Entry 3UM5 (X-ray diffraction, 2.40 A resolution); this record covers chains A and B.

# Chain A (and B)
Molecule: Bifunctional dihydrofolate reductase-thymidylate synthase
From: Plasmodium falciparum
Notes: EC 1.5.1.3, 2.1.1.45; chain B of this document is another copy of the same molecule, construct and numbering; everything in this record applies to it too
UniProtKB: A7UD81 (A7UD81_PLAFA); numbering as in UniProt (aligned over 1-608)
Sequence (608 residues; numbered 1 to 608; the number before each row is that of its first residue):
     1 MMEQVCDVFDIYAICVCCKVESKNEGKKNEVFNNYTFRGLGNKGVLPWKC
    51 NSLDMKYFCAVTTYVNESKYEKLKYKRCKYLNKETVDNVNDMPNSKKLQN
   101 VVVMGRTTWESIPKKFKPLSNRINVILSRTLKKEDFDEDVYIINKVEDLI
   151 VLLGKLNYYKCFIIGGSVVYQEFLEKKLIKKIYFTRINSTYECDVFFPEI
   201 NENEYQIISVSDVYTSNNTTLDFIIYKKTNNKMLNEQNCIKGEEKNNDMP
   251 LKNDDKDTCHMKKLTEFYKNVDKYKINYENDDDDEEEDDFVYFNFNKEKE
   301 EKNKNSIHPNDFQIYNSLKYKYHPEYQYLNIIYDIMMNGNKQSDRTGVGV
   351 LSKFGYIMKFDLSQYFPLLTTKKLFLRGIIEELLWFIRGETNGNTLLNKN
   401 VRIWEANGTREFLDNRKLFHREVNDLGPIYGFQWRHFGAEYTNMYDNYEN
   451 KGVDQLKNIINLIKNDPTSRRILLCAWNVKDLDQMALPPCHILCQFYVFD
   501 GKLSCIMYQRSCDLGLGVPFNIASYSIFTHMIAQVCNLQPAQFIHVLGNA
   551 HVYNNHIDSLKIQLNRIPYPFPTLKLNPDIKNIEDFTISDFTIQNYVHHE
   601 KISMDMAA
Not modelled in the structure: 85-95, 232-282 (chain B: 1-3, 87-96, 232-282)
Construct notes: engineered mutation V16 (Ala in A7UD81), T108 (Ser in A7UD81)
Ligand contacts:
  - pyrimethamine (CP6; 5-(4-chloro-phenyl)-6-ethyl-pyrimidine-2,4-diamine): I14, C15, V16, L46, D54, M55, F58, T108, S111, I112, I164, Y170, T185
  - NADPH (NDP; NADPH dihydro-nicotinamide-adenine-dinucleotide phosphate): C15, V16, L40, G41, N42, G44, V45, L46, W48, G105, R106, T107, T108, L127, S128, R129, T130, L131, I143, N144, K145, V146, I164, G165, G166, S167, V168, V169, Y170, E172, V195
  - 2'-deoxyuridine 5'-monophosphate (UMP): R345, C490, H491, Q509, R510, S511, C512, D513, G517, V518, N521, H551, Y553
What the authors report for this chain:
  - binding site for pyrimethamine: T108

# Interface between chain A and chain B
Pairs across the interface - 173 pairs, chain A then chain B:
  Y12(A) with E285(B), hydrogen bond
  L53(A) with F295(B); N296(B)
  K56(A) with F295(B); N296(B), hydrogen bond
  Y57(A) with Y292(B); F293(B); F295(B), hydrophobic
  V61(A) with Y292(B), hydrophobic
  Y64(A) with D288(B); V291(B), hydrophobic
  K69(A) with D284(B), hydrogen bond (side chain-backbone); E287(B), salt bridge; D288(B), salt bridge
  Y159(A) with D288(B), hydrogen bond
  K160(A) with D288(B), salt bridge; Y292(B), hydrogen bond
  K180(A) with E285(B), salt bridge
  K181(A) with E285(B); E286(B), salt bridge; D289(B), salt bridge
  Y183(A) with D289(B), hydrogen bond; Y292(B), hydrophobic
  I208(A) with E286(B)
  S209(A) with F293(B)
  V210(A) with F293(B)
  S211(A) with F293(B)
  Y214(A) with N296(B)
  F223(A) with F293(B); F295(B), hydrophobic
  I225(A) with D289(B); F293(B), hydrophobic
  D284(A) with K69(B), hydrogen bond (backbone-side chain); K72(B), salt bridge
  E285(A) with Y12(B), hydrogen bond; K160(B), salt bridge; K180(B), salt bridge; K181(B), salt bridge
  E286(A) with K319(B), salt bridge; Y320(B), hydrogen bond (backbone-side chain)
  E287(A) with K69(B)
  D288(A) with Y64(B); K69(B), salt bridge; Y159(B), hydrogen bond; K160(B), salt bridge
  D289(A) with K181(B), salt bridge; Y183(B), hydrogen bond; I225(B); Y320(B)
  F290(A) with Y320(B); Y322(B)
  V291(A) with Y64(B)
  Y292(A) with V61(B); Y64(B), hydrophobic; K160(B); F162(B); Y183(B), hydrophobic
  F293(A) with Y57(B); S209(B); V210(B); S211(B); F223(B); Y320(B), hydrophobic; Y322(B), hydrophobic
  F295(A) with L53(B), hydrophobic; K56(B), hydrogen bond (backbone-side chain); Y57(B), hydrophobic; F223(B), hydrophobic
  N296(A) with L53(B); K56(B)
  E298(A) with K56(B), salt bridge
  K302(A) with F499(B)
  K319(A) with E286(B)
  Y320(A) with E286(B), hydrogen bond (side chain-backbone); F290(B)
  Y322(A) with F290(B); F293(B), hydrophobic
  N340(A) with Y497(B), hydrogen bond; F499(B)
  K341(A) with F499(B)
  Q342(A) with T468(B); Y497(B), hydrogen bond; V498(B), hydrogen bond (side chain-backbone); F499(B)
  S343(A) with T468(B)
  D344(A) with R470(B), salt bridge
  R345(A) with R470(B); R471(B)
  S352(A) with Y497(B), hydrogen bond
  K353(A) with Y497(B)
  F354(A) with K359(B), hydrogen bond (backbone-side chain); Q495(B); F496(B); Y497(B), hydrophobic; S504(B); C505(B); I506(B), hydrophobic; I544(B)
  G355(A) with I357(B); K359(B), hydrogen bond (backbone-side chain); I506(B)
  I357(A) with I357(B), hydrophobic
  K359(A) with F354(B), hydrogen bond (side chain-backbone); G355(B), hydrogen bond (side chain-backbone)
  R416(A) with R471(B)
  F437(A) with N478(B); V479(B), hydrophobic; K480(B)
  G438(A) with K480(B), hydrogen bond (backbone-side chain)
  V453(A) with V479(B), hydrophobic
  Q455(A) with V479(B)
  T468(A) with S343(B), hydrogen bond (side chain-backbone)
  R470(A) with D344(B), salt bridge; R510(B), hydrogen bond (backbone-side chain); S511(B), hydrogen bond; N549(B); H551(B); Y553(B), hydrogen bond
  R471(A) with R345(B); R416(B); L487(B); P488(B); R510(B)
  L473(A) with W477(B), hydrophobic; I492(B), hydrophobic; R510(B)
  C475(A) with W477(B); V479(B), hydrophobic
  W477(A) with L473(B); C475(B)
  N478(A) with F437(B)
  V479(A) with F437(B), hydrophobic; V453(B), hydrophobic; Q455(B)
  K480(A) with F437(B); G438(B)
  P488(A) with R471(B)
  I492(A) with L473(B), hydrophobic; L493(B), hydrophobic
  L493(A) with I492(B), hydrophobic
  Q495(A) with F354(B); Y508(B), hydrogen bond; R510(B), hydrogen bond (side chain-backbone); G548(B)
  F496(A) with F354(B)
  Y497(A) with N340(B), hydrogen bond; Q342(B), hydrogen bond; S352(B), hydrogen bond; F354(B), hydrophobic; N549(B)
  V498(A) with Q342(B), hydrogen bond (backbone-side chain)
  F499(A) with K302(B); N340(B); K341(B); Q342(B)
  I506(A) with F354(B), hydrophobic; G355(B); Y508(B); G548(B)
  Y508(A) with Q495(B), hydrogen bond; I506(B); Y508(B), hydrophobic
  R510(A) with R470(B), hydrogen bond (side chain-backbone); R471(B); Q495(B), hydrogen bond (backbone-side chain)
  S511(A) with R470(B), hydrogen bond
  I544(A) with F354(B)
  G548(A) with Q495(B); I506(B)
  N549(A) with R470(B); Y497(B)
  H551(A) with R470(B), hydrogen bond
  Y553(A) with R470(B), hydrogen bond
Also at the interface, not in a pair above, chain A (90 interface residues in all): A60, N66, K72, F162, V350, Y356, L487, S504, C505, V546, L547
Also at the interface, not in a pair above, chain B (87 interface residues in all): A60, I208, Y214, K353, Y356, V546, L547

# Summary
The interface between chain A and chain B involves 90 residues on one side and 87 on the other; the contacts
include 38 hydrogen bonds and 17 salt bridges. Among the polar pairs are K69(A)-E287(B), K69(A)-D288(B) and
K160(A)-D288(B). Ligands of chain A: pyrimethamine, NADPH and 2'-deoxyuridine 5'-monophosphate. From the
paper: a binding site for pyrimethamine at T108(A).
Both chains are Bifunctional dihydrofolate reductase-thymidylate synthase (Plasmodium falciparum). Entry 3UM5
(Double mutant (A16V+S108T) Plasmodium falciparum dihydrofolate reductase-thymidylate synthase
(PfDHFR-TS-T9/94) complexed with pyrimethamine, NADPH, and dUMP) was determined by X-ray diffraction,
deposited together with 3UM6 and 3UM8.
